PDB entry 6LKS | X-ray diffraction, 3.24 A resolution | chains G and H of the 6 polymer chains in the assembly

Chain G:
Protein: Hemagglutinin HA1 chain
From: Influenza A virus (A/Thailand/CU44/2006(H1N1))
UniProt: A7LI25 (A7LI25_9INFA); residues 1-326 here correspond to UniProt positions 18-343 (UniProt number = residue number + 17)
Chain sequence (330 residues; row label = number of the first residue in the row; numbers below 1 keep their minus sign (Ala-3 is residue -3)):
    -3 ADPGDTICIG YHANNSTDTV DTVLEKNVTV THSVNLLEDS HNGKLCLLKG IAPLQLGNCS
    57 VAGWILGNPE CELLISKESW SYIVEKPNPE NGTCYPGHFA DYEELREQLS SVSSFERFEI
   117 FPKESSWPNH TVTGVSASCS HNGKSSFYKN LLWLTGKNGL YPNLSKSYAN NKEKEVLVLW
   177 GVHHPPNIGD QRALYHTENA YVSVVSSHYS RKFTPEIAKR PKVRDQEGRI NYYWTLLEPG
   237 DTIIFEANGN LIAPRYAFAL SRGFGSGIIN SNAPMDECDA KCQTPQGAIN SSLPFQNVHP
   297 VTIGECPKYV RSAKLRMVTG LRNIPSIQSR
Unresolved in the structure: -3 to 2, 323-326
Differences from the reference sequence: expression tag (-3 to 0); conflict Ile116 (Met133 in A7LI25)
Cystine bridges: Cys42-Cys274, Cys55-Cys67, Cys90-Cys135, Cys278-Cys302
Covalent attachments: N-acetylglucosamine (NAG) linked to Asn11, Asn23, Asn54, Asn87, Asn125
Metal / ion sites: Zn2+: Glu68, His137 (shared with 2 residues of chain C)
From the paper describing this entry:
  - post-translational modification sites: Asn54, Asn87
  - mutagenesis - H137A: unchanged stability in response to Zn2+

Chain H:
Protein: Hemagglutinin HA2 chain
From: Influenza A virus (A/Thailand/CU44/2006(H1N1))
UniProt: A7LI25 (A7LI25_9INFA); residues 1-176 here correspond to UniProt positions 344-519 (UniProt number = residue number + 343)
Chain sequence (183 residues; each row starts with the number of its first residue):
     1 GLFGAIAGFI EGGWTGMVDG WYGYHHQNEQ GSGYAADQKS TQNAINGITN KVNSVIEKMN
    61 TQFTAVGKEF NKLERRMENL NKKVDDGFID VWTYNAELLV LLENERTLDF HDSNVKNLYE
   121 KVKSQLKNNA KEIGNGCFEF YHKCNDECME SVKNGTYDYP KYSEESKLSR EKIDGVSGRL
   181 VPR
Unresolved in the structure: 166-183
Differences from the reference sequence: conflict Val91 (Ile434 in A7LI25), Ser169 (Asn512 in A7LI25); expression tag (177-183)
Cystine bridges: Cys144-Cys148

How chain G and chain H interact:
Inter-chain disulfides: Cys4(G)-Cys137(H)
Contacting residue pairs (106):
  Ile3(G) with Tyr24(H), hydrophobic; His25(H); Cys137(H); Phe138(H), hydrogen bond (backbone-backbone); Phe140(H), hydrophobic
  Cys4(G) with Trp14(H); Gly23(H); Tyr24(H); His25(H), hydrogen bond (backbone-backbone); Gly136(H); Cys137(H), disulfide
  Ile5(G) with Ile10(H); Trp14(H); Gly23(H); Tyr24(H), hydrophobic; Gly136(H), hydrogen bond (backbone-backbone); Phe138(H), hydrophobic
  Gly6(G) with Trp14(H); Tyr22(H); Gly23(H), hydrogen bond (backbone-backbone)
  Tyr7(G) with Ile6(H); Ala7(H); Ile10(H), hydrogen bond (side chain-backbone); Glu11(H); Gly12(H), hydrogen bond (side chain-backbone); Gly13(H); Trp14(H), hydrogen bond (backbone-backbone); Met17(H); Trp21(H); Val115(H), hydrophobic
  His8(G) with Met17(H), hydrogen bond (side chain-backbone); Val18(H); Gly20(H), hydrogen bond (side chain-backbone); Trp21(H), hydrogen bond (backbone-backbone)
  Ala9(G) with Trp14(H); Thr15(H)
  Val16(G) with Asn104(H)
  Asp17(G) with Leu101(H); Asn104(H)
  Thr18(G) with Leu101(H); Glu105(H)
  Val19(G) with Leu101(H), hydrophobic; Glu105(H)
  Leu20(G) with Glu105(H)
  His28(G) with Trp21(H), hydrogen bond
  Leu32(G) with Val100(H), hydrophobic
  Glu99(G) with Glu69(H); Phe70(H); Asn71(H)
  Arg102(G) with Glu69(H), salt bridge
  Glu103(G) with Lys68(H), salt bridge
  Gly261(G) with Thr64(H)
  Ile264(G) with Val66(H)
  Ile265(G) with Val66(H), hydrophobic
  Pro290(G) with Met59(H), hydrophobic
  Phe291(G) with Met59(H), hydrophobic; Ala96(H), hydrophobic
  Pro296(G) with Ala65(H)
  Val297(G) with Ala65(H); Val66(H), hydrophobic
  Thr298(G) with Gln62(H); Phe63(H); Thr64(H); Ala65(H), hydrogen bond (backbone-backbone); Val66(H)
  Ile299(G) with Thr64(H)
  Gly300(G) with Gln62(H); Phe63(H); Thr64(H)
  Glu301(G) with Phe63(H)
  Cys302(G) with Thr61(H); Gln62(H), hydrogen bond (backbone-backbone)
  Pro303(G) with Gln62(H)
  Lys304(G) with Met59(H); Asn60(H); Gln62(H), hydrogen bond; Trp92(H)
  Tyr305(G) with Ile89(H), hydrophobic
  Val306(G) with Trp92(H); Thr93(H)
  Arg307(G) with Asp86(H), salt bridge; Ile89(H); Asp90(H), salt bridge; Thr93(H), hydrogen bond (backbone-side chain)
  Ser308(G) with Thr93(H); Glu97(H), hydrogen bond
  Leu311(G) with Ala96(H); Glu97(H)
  Met313(G) with Asn104(H)
  Val314(G) with Asn104(H), hydrogen bond (backbone-side chain); Thr107(H)
  Thr315(G) with Trp21(H); Ile48(H); Val52(H); His111(H), hydrogen bond (backbone-side chain)
  Gly316(G) with Trp21(H); Thr107(H); Leu108(H); His111(H), hydrogen bond (backbone-side chain)
  Leu317(G) with Trp21(H); Leu108(H), hydrophobic; His111(H)
  Arg318(G) with Leu108(H)
  Ile320(G) with Glu11(H); Gly12(H); Gly13(H), hydrogen bond (backbone-backbone)
Other interface residues (no listed pair), chain G (47 interface residues in all): Thr27, Ser262, Gly263, Arg312
Other interface residues (no listed pair), chain H (59 interface residues in all): Ala5, His26, Gln27, Lys51, Ile56, Gly67, Leu118, Tyr119, Val122, Val152

In short:
Chain G and chain H form an interface of 47 and 59 residues respectively, with 1 disulfide bond, 20 hydrogen
bonds and 4 salt bridges. Polar contacts include Arg102(G)-Glu69(H), Glu103(G)-Lys68(H) and
Arg307(G)-Asp86(H). From the paper: H137A of chain G leaves stability in response to Zn2+ unchanged;
modification sites Asn54(G) and Asn87(G).
Here chain G is Hemagglutinin HA1 chain and chain H is Hemagglutinin HA2 chain, both from Influenza A virus
(A/Thailand/CU44/2006(H1N1)). Entry 6LKS (Effects of zinc ion on oligomerization and pH stability of influenza
virus hemagglutinin) was determined by X-ray diffraction.
